7X9D - chains A and B of the 4 polymer chains in the assembly; structure by X-ray diffraction, 3.08 A resolution.

Chain A:
Name: DNA (cytosine-5)-methyltransferase 3B
From: Homo sapiens
Notes: EC 2.1.1.37
UniProt: Q9UBC3 (DNM3B_HUMAN); residues 571-853 here = UniProt positions 571-853
Sequence (286 residues; row label = number of the first residue in the row):
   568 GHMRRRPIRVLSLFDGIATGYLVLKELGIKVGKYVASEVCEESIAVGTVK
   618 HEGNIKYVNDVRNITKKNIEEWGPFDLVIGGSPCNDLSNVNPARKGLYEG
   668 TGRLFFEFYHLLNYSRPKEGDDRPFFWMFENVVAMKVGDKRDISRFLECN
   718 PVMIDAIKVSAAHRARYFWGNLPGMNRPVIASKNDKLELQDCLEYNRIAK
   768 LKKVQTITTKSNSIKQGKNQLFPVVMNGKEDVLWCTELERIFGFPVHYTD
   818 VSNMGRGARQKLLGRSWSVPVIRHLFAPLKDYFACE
Unresolved in the structure: 568-569, 779-785
Construct notes: expression tag (568-570)
Residues lining bound ligands: 7-methoxy-1-methyl-9H-beta-carboline (HRM): Phe581, Ser604, Glu605, Val606, Cys607, Asn626, Asp627, Val628, Arg629, Pro650, Leu671, Arg832
UniProt features mapped onto this chain:
  - active site: Cys651
  - binding site (S-adenosyl-L-methionine): Asp582 to Thr586, Glu605, Asp627 to Arg629, Arg832 to Trp834
  - cross-link: Lys617 (Glycyl lysine isopeptide (Lys-Gly) (interchain with G-Cter in SUMO2))
  - natural variant: Ala585 (A585T: In ICF1; A585V: In ICF1), Ala603 (A603T: In ICF1), Val606 (V606A: In ICF1), Gly663 (G663S: In ICF1), Leu664 (L664P: In ICF1), Pro691 (P691L: In FSHD4), Val699 (V699G: In ICF1), Val726 (V726G: In ICF1), Ala766 (A766P: In ICF1), Glu806 (E806ESTP: In ICF1), His814 (H814R: In ICF1), Asp817 (D817G: In ICF1), 3 further natural variant entries in UniProt
From the paper describing this entry:
  - binding site for 7-methoxy-1-methyl-9H-beta-carboline: Phe581, Ser604, Glu605, Val606, Asn626, Asp627, Val628, Pro650, Leu671, Arg832
  - conformationally variable residues (side-chain flip): Ser604, Glu605, Val606, Asn626, Asp627, Val628, Leu671, Arg832, Ser833, Trp834

Chain B:
Name: DNA (cytosine-5)-methyltransferase 3-like
From: Homo sapiens
UniProt: Q9UJW3 (DNM3L_HUMAN); numbering as in UniProt (aligned over 178-379)
Sequence (204 residues; each row starts with the number of its first residue):
   176 GHMFETVPVWRRQPVRVLSLFEDIKKELTSLGFLESGSDPGQLKHVVDVT
   226 DTVRKDVEEWGPFDLVYGATPPLGHTCDRPPSWYLFQFHRLLQYARPKPG
   276 SPRPFFWMFVDNLVLNKEDLDVASRFLEMEPVTIPDVHGGSLQNAVRVWS
   326 NIPAIRSRHWALVSEEELSLLAQNKQSSKLAAKWPTKLVKNCFLPLREYF
   376 KYFS
Unresolved in the structure: 176-178, 213-215, 351-357
Construct notes: expression tag (176-177)
UniProt features mapped onto this chain:
  - mutagenesis: Phe261 (F261A: Loss of binding to DNMT3A)

Interface between chain A and chain B:
Residue-residue contacts (33; chain A residue first):
  Arg629(A) with Arg300(B)
  Lys633(A) with Glu303(B), salt bridge
  Tyr665(A) with Ser257(B), hydrogen bond (backbone-side chain); Trp258(B); Phe261(B), hydrophobic; Gln262(B)
  Glu666(A) with Pro255(B); Pro256(B)
  Arg670(A) with Ser257(B), hydrogen bond; Asp294(B), salt bridge
  Phe673(A) with Phe261(B), hydrophobic; Phe301(B)
  Glu674(A) with Arg300(B), salt bridge; Phe301(B)
  Tyr676(A) with His264(B), hydrogen bond; Arg265(B); Gln268(B)
  His677(A) with Arg300(B); Phe301(B)
  Tyr681(A) with Glu303(B), hydrogen bond
  Arg708(A) with Thr225(B)
  Asp709(A) with Thr225(B); Gln262(B)
  Arg712(A) with Thr225(B), hydrogen bond (side chain-backbone); Asp226(B), salt bridge; Thr227(B); Arg265(B); Tyr269(B), hydrogen bond (backbone-side chain)
  Phe713(A) with Phe261(B); Gln262(B); Arg265(B)
  Glu715(A) with Arg229(B), salt bridge; Tyr269(B), hydrogen bond
Interface residues without a listed pair, chain A (16 interface residues in all): Glu686
Interface residues without a listed pair, chain B (22 interface residues in all): Val228, Pro274, Glu293, Val297

Overview:
Chain A and chain B form an interface of 16 and 22 residues respectively; the contacts include 7 hydrogen
bonds and 5 salt bridges. Polar pairs include Lys633(A)-Glu303(B), Arg670(A)-Asp294(B) and
Glu674(A)-Arg300(B). The paper reports a binding site for 7-methoxy-1-methyl-9H-beta-carboline at Phe581(A),
Ser604(A) and Glu605(A) among others; conformational variability at Ser604(A), Glu605(A) and Val606(A) among
others.
Here chain A is DNA (cytosine-5)-methyltransferase 3B and chain B is DNA (cytosine-5)-methyltransferase
3-like, both from Homo sapiens. Entry 7X9D (DNMT3B in complex with harmine) was determined by X-ray
diffraction.
